Entry 8Y0Q (electron microscopy, 2.44 A resolution); this record covers chains 2 and L of the 6 polymer chains in the assembly.

Chain 2:
Protein: VP2 of capsid protein
Source organism: Foot-and-mouth disease virus O
Reference sequence: J9PGT1 (J9PGT1_9PICO); residues 1-218 here correspond to UniProt positions 287-504 (UniProt number = residue number + 286)
Sequence (218 residues; each row starts with the number of its first residue):
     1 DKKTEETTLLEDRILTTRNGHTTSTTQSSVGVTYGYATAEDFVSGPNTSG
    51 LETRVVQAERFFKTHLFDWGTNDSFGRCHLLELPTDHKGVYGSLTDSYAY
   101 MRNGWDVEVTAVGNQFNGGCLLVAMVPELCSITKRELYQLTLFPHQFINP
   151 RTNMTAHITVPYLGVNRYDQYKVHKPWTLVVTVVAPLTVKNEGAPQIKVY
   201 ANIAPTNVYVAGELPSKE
Unresolved in the structure: 1-12, 218
Differences from the reference sequence: conflict T182 (Met468 in J9PGT1), K190 (Asn476 in J9PGT1), Y209 (His495 in J9PGT1)

Chain L:
Protein: pOA2 VL
Source organism: Sus scrofa
Sequence (109 residues; numbered 1 to 109; the number before each row is that of its first residue):
     1 QTVIQEPAMSVSLGGTVTLTCGFISGSVTGTNYPSWFQQTPGQPPRLLIY
    51 YANSRPTEVPSRFSGAISGNKAALTITGAQAEDEADYFCCLYKTNNNILF
   101 GGGTHLTVL
Cystine bridges: C21-C89

Chain 2 / chain L interface:
Pairs across the interface (12; chain 2 residue first):
  D68(2) - Y51(L)  hydrogen bond
  G70(2) - Y33(L)
  T71(2) - T31(L)
  T71(2) - Y33(L)  hydrogen bond (backbone-side chain)
  N72(2) - Y92(L)  hydrogen bond
  N72(2) - N95(L)  hydrogen bond
  V189(2) - T31(L)
  P195(2) - G30(L)
  P195(2) - Y33(L)  hydrogen bond (backbone-side chain)
  Q196(2) - Y33(L)
  Q196(2) - Y51(L)
  K198(2) - Y51(L)
The authors on this interface:
  - residue pairs: D68(2)-Y51(L) (hydrogen bond)
  - epitope / paratope residues, chain 2: G70(2), T71(2), N72(2), P195(2), Q196(2)
  - interface residues, chain 2: T71(2), N72(2)
  - interface residues, chain L: Y33(L), Y92(L), N95(L)

Overview:
8 residues of chain 2 face 6 of chain L across their interface, with 5 hydrogen bonds. Polar pairs include
D68(2)-Y51(L), T71(2)-Y33(L) and N72(2)-Y92(L). The authors report a hydrogen bond between D68(2) and Y51(L).
From the paper: epitope/paratope residues G70(2), T71(2) and N72(2) among others; interface residues T71(2),
N72(2) and Y33(L) among others.
Here chain 2 is VP2 of capsid protein (Foot-and-mouth disease virus O) and chain L is pOA2 VL (Sus scrofa).
Entry 8Y0Q (Complex of FMDV O/18074 and inter-serotype broadly neutralizing antibodies pOA-2) was determined
by electron microscopy (same publication as 8Y0R).
